6RRP - chains A and B; structure by X-ray diffraction, 2.40 A resolution.

Chain A (and B):
Molecule: PvdP
From: Pseudomonas aeruginosa (strain ATCC 15692 / DSM 22644 / CIP 104116 / JCM 14847 / LMG 12228 / 1C / PRS 101 / PAO1)
Notes: fragment: PvdP; chain B of this document is another copy of the same molecule, construct and numbering; everything in this record applies to it too
UniProtKB: Q9I188 (Q9I188_PSEAE); residue numbers follow UniProt; this construct covers 1-544
Chain sequence (544 residues; each row starts with the number of its first residue):
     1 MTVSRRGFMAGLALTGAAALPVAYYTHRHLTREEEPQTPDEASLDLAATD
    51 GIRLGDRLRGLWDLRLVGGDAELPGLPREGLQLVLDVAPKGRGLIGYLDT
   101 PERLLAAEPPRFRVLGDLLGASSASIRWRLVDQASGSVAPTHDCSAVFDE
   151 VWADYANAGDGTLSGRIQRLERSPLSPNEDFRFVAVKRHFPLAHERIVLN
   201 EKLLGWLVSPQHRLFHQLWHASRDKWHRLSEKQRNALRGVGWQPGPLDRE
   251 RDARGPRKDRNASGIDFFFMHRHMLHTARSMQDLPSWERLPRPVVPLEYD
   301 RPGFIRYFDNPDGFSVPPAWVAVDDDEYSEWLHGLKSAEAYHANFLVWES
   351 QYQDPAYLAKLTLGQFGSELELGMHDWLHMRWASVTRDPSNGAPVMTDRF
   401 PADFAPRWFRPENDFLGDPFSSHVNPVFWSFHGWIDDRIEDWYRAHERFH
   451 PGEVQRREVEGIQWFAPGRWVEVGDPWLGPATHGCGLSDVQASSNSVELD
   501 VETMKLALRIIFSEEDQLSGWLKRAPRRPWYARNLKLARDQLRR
Not modelled in the structure: 1-35, 153-158, 174-177, 387-396, 488-497, 514-527, 539-544 (chain B: 1-35, 150-159, 174-178, 387-396, 485-498, 514-527, 539-544)
Metal / ion sites: Cu ion site 1: His-216, His-220, His-271; Cu ion site 2: His-375, His-432
Ligand contacts: N-phenylthiourea (URS): Thr-49, Ile-52, Arg-53, Asp-56, Ala-319, Trp-320, Val-321, Ser-329, Glu-330, His-333
Reported in the primary citation:
  - binding site for N-phenylthiourea: Arg-53, Trp-320, Ser-329, His-333

Interface between chain A and chain B:
Contacting residue pairs (121):
  Pro-36(A) / Arg-260(B)  hydrogen bond (backbone-side chain)
  Gln-37(A) / Pro-256(B)
  Thr-38(A) / Lys-258(B)  hydrogen bond (backbone-side chain)
  Thr-38(A) / Asp-259(B)
  Pro-39(A) / Lys-258(B)
  Pro-39(A) / Leu-372(B)
  Asp-40(A) / Arg-254(B)
  Asp-40(A) / Lys-258(B)  salt bridge
  Asp-40(A) / Leu-372(B)
  Glu-41(A) / Leu-372(B)
  Glu-41(A) / Asn-534(B)
  Glu-41(A) / Lys-536(B)
  Ala-42(A) / Trp-348(B)  hydrophobic
  Ala-42(A) / Leu-372(B)
  Ala-42(A) / Gly-373(B)
  Ala-42(A) / Trp-377(B)
  Ser-43(A) / Asn-344(B)  hydrogen bond (backbone-side chain)
  Ser-43(A) / Trp-377(B)
  Ser-43(A) / Lys-536(B)
  Leu-44(A) / Ala-340(B)  hydrophobic
  Leu-44(A) / Asn-344(B)
  Leu-44(A) / Trp-377(B)
  Leu-44(A) / Ala-538(B)
  Asp-45(A) / Ala-343(B)
  Asp-45(A) / Asn-344(B)  hydrogen bond (backbone-side chain)
  Leu-46(A) / Glu-339(B)
  Ala-88(A) / His-342(B)
  Gly-91(A) / His-342(B)
  Arg-92(A) / His-342(B)  hydrogen bond (backbone-backbone)
  Arg-92(A) / Ala-343(B)
  Arg-92(A) / Val-347(B)
  Gly-93(A) / His-342(B)  hydrogen bond (backbone-backbone)
  Ile-95(A) / Leu-346(B)  hydrophobic
  Arg-113(A) / Arg-289(B)
  Leu-115(A) / Leu-346(B)  hydrophobic
  Leu-115(A) / Glu-349(B)
  Leu-115(A) / Ser-350(B)
  Gly-116(A) / Ser-350(B)
  Asp-117(A) / Ser-350(B)  hydrogen bond
  Asp-117(A) / Gln-351(B)
  Leu-119(A) / Val-347(B)  hydrophobic
  Leu-119(A) / Gln-351(B)
  Arg-127(A) / Asp-354(B)  salt bridge
  Arg-127(A) / Ala-356(B)
  Arg-129(A) / Ser-350(B)  hydrogen bond
  Arg-129(A) / Gln-353(B)
  Arg-129(A) / Asp-354(B)  salt bridge
  Val-138(A) / Glu-288(B)
  Val-138(A) / Gln-353(B)
  Pro-140(A) / Gln-353(B)
  Gln-168(A) / Arg-448(B)
  Arg-169(A) / Arg-448(B)
  Leu-170(A) / Pro-355(B)  hydrophobic
  Leu-170(A) / Arg-448(B)
  Arg-172(A) / Arg-448(B)  hydrogen bond (backbone-side chain)
  Pro-256(A) / Gln-37(B)
  Lys-258(A) / Thr-38(B)  hydrogen bond (side chain-backbone)
  Lys-258(A) / Pro-39(B)
  Lys-258(A) / Asp-40(B)  salt bridge
  Asp-259(A) / Thr-38(B)
  Arg-260(A) / Pro-36(B)  hydrogen bond (side chain-backbone)
  Glu-288(A) / Val-138(B)
  Arg-289(A) / Arg-113(B)
  Pro-293(A) / Tyr-299(B)  hydrogen bond (backbone-side chain)
  Val-294(A) / Tyr-299(B)  hydrogen bond (backbone-side chain)
  Val-295(A) / Tyr-299(B)  hydrophobic
  Pro-296(A) / Tyr-299(B)
  Glu-298(A) / His-342(B)  salt bridge
  Tyr-299(A) / Pro-293(B)  hydrogen bond (side chain-backbone)
  Tyr-299(A) / Val-294(B)  hydrogen bond (side chain-backbone)
  Tyr-299(A) / Val-295(B)  hydrophobic
  Tyr-299(A) / Pro-296(B)
  Gly-334(A) / Leu-44(B)
  Glu-339(A) / Leu-46(B)
  Ala-340(A) / Leu-44(B)  hydrophobic
  His-342(A) / Ala-88(B)
  His-342(A) / Gly-91(B)
  His-342(A) / Arg-92(B)  hydrogen bond (backbone-backbone)
  His-342(A) / Gly-93(B)  hydrogen bond (backbone-backbone)
  His-342(A) / Glu-298(B)  salt bridge
  Ala-343(A) / Asp-45(B)
  Ala-343(A) / Leu-46(B)  hydrophobic
  Ala-343(A) / Arg-92(B)
  Asn-344(A) / Ser-43(B)  hydrogen bond (side chain-backbone)
  Asn-344(A) / Leu-44(B)
  Asn-344(A) / Asp-45(B)  hydrogen bond (side chain-backbone)
  Leu-346(A) / Gly-93(B)
  Leu-346(A) / Ile-95(B)  hydrophobic
  Leu-346(A) / Leu-115(B)  hydrophobic
  Val-347(A) / Arg-92(B)
  Val-347(A) / Gly-93(B)
  Val-347(A) / Leu-119(B)  hydrophobic
  Trp-348(A) / Ala-42(B)  hydrophobic
  Glu-349(A) / Leu-115(B)
  Ser-350(A) / Leu-115(B)
  Ser-350(A) / Gly-116(B)  hydrogen bond (side chain-backbone)
  Ser-350(A) / Asp-117(B)  hydrogen bond
  Ser-350(A) / Arg-129(B)  hydrogen bond
  Gln-351(A) / Asp-117(B)
  Gln-351(A) / Leu-119(B)
  Gln-353(A) / Leu-115(B)
  Gln-353(A) / Val-138(B)
  Gln-353(A) / Pro-140(B)
  Asp-354(A) / Arg-127(B)  salt bridge
  Asp-354(A) / Arg-129(B)  salt bridge
  Asp-354(A) / Asp-143(B)
  Pro-355(A) / Leu-170(B)  hydrophobic
  Ala-356(A) / Arg-127(B)
  Leu-372(A) / Pro-39(B)
  Leu-372(A) / Glu-41(B)
  Leu-372(A) / Ala-42(B)
  Trp-377(A) / Ala-42(B)
  Trp-377(A) / Ser-43(B)
  Trp-377(A) / Leu-44(B)
  Asp-441(A) / Pro-140(B)
  Arg-448(A) / Gln-168(B)
  Arg-448(A) / Arg-169(B)
  Arg-448(A) / Leu-170(B)  hydrogen bond (side chain-backbone)
  Arg-448(A) / Arg-172(B)  hydrogen bond (side chain-backbone)
  Asn-534(A) / Glu-41(B)
  Ala-538(A) / Leu-44(B)
Interface residues without a listed pair, chain A (71 interface residues in all): Lys-90, Ala-139, Asp-143, Arg-254, Arg-292, Gly-373, Arg-444, Lys-536
Interface residues without a listed pair, chain B (74 interface residues in all): Lys-90, Leu-94, Gln-133, Ala-139, Ser-173, Arg-292, Gly-334, Asp-441, Arg-444

Overview:
71 residues of chain A face 74 of chain B across their interface, with 24 hydrogen bonds and 8 salt bridges.
Polar contacts include Asp-40(A)/Lys-258(B), Arg-127(A)/Asp-354(B) and Arg-129(A)/Asp-354(B). Ligands of chain
A: N-phenylthiourea. The paper reports a binding site for N-phenylthiourea at Arg-53(A), Trp-320(A) and
Ser-329(A) among others.
Both chains are PvdP (Pseudomonas aeruginosa (strain ATCC 15692 / DSM 22644 / CIP 104116 / JCM 14847 / LMG
12228 / 1C / PRS 101 / PAO1)). Entry 6RRP (Crystal structure of tyrosinase PvdP from Pseudomonas aeruginosa
bound to copper and phenylthiourea) was determined by X-ray diffraction together with 6RRQ and 6RRR from the
same study.
